Entry 5FGA (X-ray diffraction, 2.70 A resolution); this record covers chains R and S of the 28 polymer chains in the assembly.

[Chain R]
Molecule: Proteasome subunit alpha type-5
Source organism: Saccharomyces cerevisiae S288c
Notes: EC 3.4.25.1
UniProtKB: P32379 (PSA5_YEAST); residues -7 to 252 here correspond to UniProt positions 1-260 (UniProt number = residue number + 8)
Chain sequence (260 residues; numbered -7 to 252; the number before each row is that of its first residue; numbers below 1 keep their minus sign (Met-7 is residue -7)):
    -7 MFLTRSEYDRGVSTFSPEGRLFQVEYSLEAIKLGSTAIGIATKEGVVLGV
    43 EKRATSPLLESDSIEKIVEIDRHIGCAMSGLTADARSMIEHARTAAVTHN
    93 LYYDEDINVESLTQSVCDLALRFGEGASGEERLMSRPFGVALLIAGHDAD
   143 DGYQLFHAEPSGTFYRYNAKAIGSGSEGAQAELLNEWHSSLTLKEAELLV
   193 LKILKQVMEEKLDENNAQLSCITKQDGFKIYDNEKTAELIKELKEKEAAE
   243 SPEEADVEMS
Not modelled in the structure: -7 to 0, 118-124, 243-252

[Chain S]
Molecule: Proteasome subunit alpha type-6
Source organism: Saccharomyces cerevisiae S288c
Notes: EC 3.4.25.1
UniProtKB: P40302 (PSA6_YEAST); residues 0-233 here correspond to UniProt positions 1-234 (UniProt number = residue number + 1)
Chain sequence (234 residues; each row starts with the number of its first residue; numbering starts at 0):
     0 MFRNNYDGDTVTFSPTGRLFQVEYALEAIKQGSVTVGLRSNTHAVLVALK
    50 RNADELSSYQKKIIKCDEHMGLSLAGLAPDARVLSNYLRQQCNYSSLVFN
   100 RKLAVERAGHLLCDKAQKNTQSYGGRPYGVGLLIIGYDKSGAHLLEFQPS
   150 GNVTELYGTAIGARSQGAKTYLERTLDTFIKIDGNPDELIKAGVEAISQS
   200 LRDESLTVDNLSIAIVGKDTPFTIYDGEAVAKYI
Not modelled in the structure: 0-2
UniProt features mapped onto this chain:
  - modified residue: Ser13 (Phosphoserine)
  - cross-link: Lys190 (Glycyl lysine isopeptide (Lys-Gly) (interchain with G-Cter in ubiquitin))

[How chain R and chain S interact]
Pairs across the interface (45):
  Arg2(R) - Gly7(S)
  Gly3(R) - Gly7(S)
  Ser5(R) - Arg125(S)
  Thr6(R) - Gly7(S)
  Thr6(R) - Gln20(S)
  Phe7(R) - Gln20(S)  hydrogen bond (backbone-side chain)
  Phe7(R) - Tyr23(S)
  Phe7(R) - Leu76(S)  hydrophobic
  Phe7(R) - Arg125(S)
  Phe7(R) - Pro126(S)
  Phe7(R) - Gly128(S)
  Ser8(R) - Tyr23(S)
  Pro9(R) - Tyr23(S)  hydrophobic
  Pro9(R) - Glu26(S)
  Glu10(R) - Glu26(S)
  Glu10(R) - Gln30(S)
  Gly11(R) - Tyr23(S)
  Gly11(R) - Ala27(S)
  Leu13(R) - Arg125(S)
  Gln106(R) - Arg81(S)  hydrogen bond
  Asp110(R) - Arg81(S)  salt bridge
  Leu113(R) - Pro78(S)  hydrophobic
  Leu113(R) - Arg125(S)
  Ser153(R) - Pro78(S)
  Gly154(R) - Pro78(S)
  Thr155(R) - Gln59(S)
  Phe156(R) - Gln59(S)
  Tyr157(R) - Arg50(S)  hydrogen bond (side chain-backbone)
  Tyr157(R) - Ala52(S)
  Tyr157(R) - Ser56(S)
  Tyr157(R) - Ser57(S)
  Tyr157(R) - Gln59(S)
  Arg158(R) - Ser56(S)
  Arg158(R) - Ser57(S)  hydrogen bond (backbone-backbone)
  Tyr159(R) - Ala52(S)
  Tyr159(R) - Asp53(S)
  Tyr159(R) - Leu55(S)
  Tyr159(R) - Ser56(S)
  Asn160(R) - Leu55(S)  hydrogen bond (backbone-backbone)
  Ala161(R) - Leu55(S)
  Gln172(R) - Asp53(S)  hydrogen bond
  Gln172(R) - Leu55(S)
  Leu176(R) - Glu54(S)
  Leu176(R) - Leu55(S)  hydrophobic
  Trp179(R) - Leu55(S)  hydrophobic
Also at the interface, not in a pair above, chain R (27 interface residues in all): Glu117, Leu175
Also at the interface, not in a pair above, chain S (25 interface residues in all): Asp6, Ala24, Asn51, Asp79, Gly123

[Summary]
27 residues of chain R face 25 of chain S across their interface, with 6 hydrogen bonds and 1 salt bridge.
Polar contacts include Asp110(R)-Arg81(S), Phe7(R)-Gln20(S) and Gln106(R)-Arg81(S).
Chain R is Proteasome subunit alpha type-5 and chain S is Proteasome subunit alpha type-6, both from
Saccharomyces cerevisiae S288c; the structure, Yeast 20S proteasome beta5-K33A mutant (propeptide expressed in
trans), was determined by X-ray diffraction together with 5CZ4, 5CZ5, 5CZ6, 5CZ7, 5CZ8, 5CZ9 and 16 further
entries from the same study.
